PDB entry 8ZI2 | electron microscopy, 2.99 A resolution | chains B and g of the 8 polymer chains in the assembly

== Chain B ==
Molecule: ATP synthase subunit alpha
Source organism: Acinetobacter baumannii AB5075
Notes: EC 7.1.2.2
UniProt: A3M142 (ATPA_ACIBT); numbering as in UniProt (aligned over 1-514)
Chain sequence (514 residues; numbered 1 to 514; the number before each row is that of its first residue):
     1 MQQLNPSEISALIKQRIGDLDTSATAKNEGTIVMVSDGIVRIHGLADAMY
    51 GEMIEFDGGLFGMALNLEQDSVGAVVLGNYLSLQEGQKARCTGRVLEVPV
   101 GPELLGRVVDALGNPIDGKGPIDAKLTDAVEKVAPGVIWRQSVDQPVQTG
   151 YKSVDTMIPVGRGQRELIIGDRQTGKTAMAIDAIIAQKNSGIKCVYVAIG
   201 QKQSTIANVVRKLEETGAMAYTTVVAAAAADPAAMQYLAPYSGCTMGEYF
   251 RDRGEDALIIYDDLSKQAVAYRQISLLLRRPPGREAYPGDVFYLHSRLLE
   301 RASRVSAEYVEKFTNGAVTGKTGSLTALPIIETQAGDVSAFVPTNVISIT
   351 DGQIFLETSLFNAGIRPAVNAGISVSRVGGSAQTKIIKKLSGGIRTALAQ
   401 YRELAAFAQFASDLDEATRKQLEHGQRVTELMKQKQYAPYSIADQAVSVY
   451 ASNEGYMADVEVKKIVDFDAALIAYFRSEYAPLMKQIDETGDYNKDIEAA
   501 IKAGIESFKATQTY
Disordered / not traced: 1-25
UniProt features mapped onto this chain:
  - binding site (ATP): Gly170 to Thr177
  - site: Ser374 (Required for activity)

== Chain g ==
Molecule: ATP synthase gamma chain
Source organism: Acinetobacter baumannii AB5075
UniProt: A3M143 (ATPG_ACIBT); residue numbers follow UniProt; this construct covers 1-289
Chain sequence (289 residues; each row starts with the number of its first residue):
     1 MANLKEIRAKVASIKSTQKITRAMQMVAASKMRRAQERMAQGRPYADNMR
    51 RVIAHLVQANPEYKHRYMVDRPVKRVGYIIVSSDRGLAGGLNINLFKKVV
   101 QHVKAQQEQSIEVQFALIGQKAVSFFKNYGGKVLGATTQIGDAPSLEQLT
   151 GSVQVMLDAFDKGELDRIYLVSNGFVNAMTQKPKVEQLVPLAPAEEGDDL
   201 NRTYGWDYIYEPEAEELLNGLLVRYIESMVYQGVIENVACEQSARMVAMK
   251 AATDNAGQLIKDLQLIYNKLRQAAITQEISEIVGGAAAV
Disordered / not traced: 1

== Chain B / chain g interface ==
Contacting residue pairs (9):
  Arg279(B) with Val289(g)
  Arg284(B) with Ile275(g)
  Ala286(B) with Ile282(g)
  Ala335(B) with Lys5(g); Arg8(g)
  Phe407(B) with Ala23(g), hydrophobic
  Phe410(B) with Ala23(g), hydrophobic; Val27(g), hydrophobic
  Asp413(B) with Val27(g)
Also at the interface, not in a pair above, chain B (13 interface residues in all): Pro282, Gly283, Glu285, Gly336, Asp337, Ala406
Also at the interface, not in a pair above, chain g (11 interface residues in all): Ile20, Met24, Ile279, Ala286

== In short ==
The interface between chain B and chain g involves 13 residues on one side and 11 on the other. From UniProt:
8 ATP-binding residues on chain B.
Here chain B is ATP synthase subunit alpha and chain g is ATP synthase gamma chain, both from Acinetobacter
baumannii AB5075. Entry 8ZI2 (Cryo-EM reveals transition states of the Acinetobacter baumannii F1-ATPase
rotary subunits gamma and epsilon and novel ...) was determined by electron microscopy, deposited together
with 8ZI0, 8ZI1 and 8ZI3.
